PDB entry 8DY7 | electron microscopy, 3.18 A resolution | chains A and B of the 11 polymer chains in the assembly

== Chain A (and B) ==
Protein: DNA-directed RNA polymerase subunit alpha
Organism: Streptomyces venezuelae
Notes: EC 2.7.7.6; chain B of this document is another copy of the same molecule, construct and numbering; everything in this record applies to it too
Reference sequence: F2RJV9 (F2RJV9_STRVP); numbering as in UniProt (aligned over 1-340)
Amino-acid sequence (340 residues; each row starts with the number of its first residue):
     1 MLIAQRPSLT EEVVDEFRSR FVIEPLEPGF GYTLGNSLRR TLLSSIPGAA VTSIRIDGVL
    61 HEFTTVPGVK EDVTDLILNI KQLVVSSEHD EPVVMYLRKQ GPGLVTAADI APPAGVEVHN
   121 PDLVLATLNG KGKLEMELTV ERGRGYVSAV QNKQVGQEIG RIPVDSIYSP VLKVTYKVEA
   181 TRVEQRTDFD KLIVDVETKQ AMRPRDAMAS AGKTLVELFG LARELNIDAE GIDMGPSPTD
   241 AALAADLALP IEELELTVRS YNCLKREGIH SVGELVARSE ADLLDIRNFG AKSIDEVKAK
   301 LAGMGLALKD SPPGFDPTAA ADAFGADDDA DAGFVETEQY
Not modelled in the structure: 1, 227-340 (chain B: 237-340)

== Chain A / chain B interface ==
Contacting residue pairs (58; chain A residue first):
  Leu-2(A) with Arg-142(B); Gly-143(B)
  Arg-6(A) with Arg-144(B)
  Pro-7(A) with Leu-218(B), hydrophobic; Leu-221(B)
  Ser-8(A) with Leu-221(B)
  Leu-9(A) with Ala-222(B), hydrophobic; Leu-225(B), hydrophobic
  Phe-21(A) with Leu-225(B), hydrophobic
  Glu-27(A) with Arg-144(B)
  Gly-29(A) with Arg-40(B)
  Phe-30(A) with Arg-40(B); Leu-218(B), hydrophobic
  Thr-33(A) with Asn-36(B); Ser-37(B)
  Leu-34(A) with Phe-219(B), hydrophobic
  Ser-37(A) with Thr-33(B), hydrogen bond (side chain-backbone); Ser-37(B); Phe-219(B)
  Arg-40(A) with Thr-33(B), hydrogen bond
  Thr-41(A) with Thr-33(B)
  Ser-45(A) with Phe-30(B)
  Pro-47(A) with Met-1(B), hydrophobic
  Arg-142(A) with Glu-230(B), salt bridge
  Arg-144(A) with Ile-232(B)
  Arg-205(A) with Leu-225(B)
  Asp-206(A) with Asn-226(B)
  Met-208(A) with Leu-225(B), hydrophobic
  Ala-209(A) with Asn-226(B); Ala-229(B), hydrophobic
  Ser-210(A) with Ala-229(B); Glu-230(B), hydrogen bond (side chain-backbone); Gly-231(B)
  Lys-213(A) with Arg-223(B); Ala-229(B); Gly-231(B); Asp-233(B), salt bridge
  Thr-214(A) with Gly-231(B); Ile-232(B), hydrogen bond (side chain-backbone)
  Leu-215(A) with Thr-33(B); Phe-219(B), hydrophobic
  Val-216(A) with Val-216(B), hydrophobic
  Leu-218(A) with Phe-30(B), hydrophobic; Leu-34(B), hydrophobic
  Phe-219(A) with Leu-34(B), hydrophobic; Gly-212(B); Leu-215(B), hydrophobic; Val-216(B); Phe-219(B), hydrophobic
  Gly-220(A) with Val-216(B)
  Leu-221(A) with Pro-7(B); Met-234(B), hydrophobic
  Arg-223(A) with Gly-212(B); Lys-213(B)
  Leu-225(A) with Leu-9(B), hydrophobic; Phe-21(B), hydrophobic; Arg-205(B)
  Asn-226(A) with Arg-205(B)
Also at the interface, not in a pair above, chain A (42 interface residues in all): Ile-23, Leu-26, Pro-28, Leu-38, Gly-143, Gly-212, Glu-217, Ala-222
Also at the interface, not in a pair above, chain B (41 interface residues in all): Leu-2, Arg-6, Glu-11, Gly-29, Tyr-32, Thr-41, Ser-44, Met-208, Ala-209, Glu-217

== In short ==
42 residues of chain A face 41 of chain B across their interface; the contacts include 4 hydrogen bonds and 2
salt bridges. Polar pairs include Arg-142(A)/Glu-230(B), Lys-213(A)/Asp-233(B) and Ser-37(A)/Thr-33(B).
Both chains are DNA-directed RNA polymerase subunit alpha (Streptomyces venezuelae). Entry 8DY7 (Streptomyces
venezuelae RNAP transcription open promoter complex with WhiA and WhiB transcription factors) was determined
by electron microscopy (same publication as 8DY9).
